Entry 3FPC (X-ray diffraction, 1.40 A resolution); this record covers chains A and C of the 4 polymer chains in the assembly.

== Chain A (and C) ==
Molecule: NADP-dependent alcohol dehydrogenase
Organism: Thermoanaerobacter brockii
Notes: EC 1.1.1.2; chain C of this document is another copy of the same molecule, construct and numbering; everything in this record applies to it too
Reference sequence: chimeric construct of P14941, P35630: residues 1-152 from P14941 (ADH_THEBR) positions 1-152 (same numbers); residues 153-294 from P35630 positions 153-294 (same numbers); residues 295-352 from P14941 (ADH_THEBR) positions 295-352 (same numbers)
Chain sequence (352 residues; numbered 1 to 352; the number before each row is that of its first residue):
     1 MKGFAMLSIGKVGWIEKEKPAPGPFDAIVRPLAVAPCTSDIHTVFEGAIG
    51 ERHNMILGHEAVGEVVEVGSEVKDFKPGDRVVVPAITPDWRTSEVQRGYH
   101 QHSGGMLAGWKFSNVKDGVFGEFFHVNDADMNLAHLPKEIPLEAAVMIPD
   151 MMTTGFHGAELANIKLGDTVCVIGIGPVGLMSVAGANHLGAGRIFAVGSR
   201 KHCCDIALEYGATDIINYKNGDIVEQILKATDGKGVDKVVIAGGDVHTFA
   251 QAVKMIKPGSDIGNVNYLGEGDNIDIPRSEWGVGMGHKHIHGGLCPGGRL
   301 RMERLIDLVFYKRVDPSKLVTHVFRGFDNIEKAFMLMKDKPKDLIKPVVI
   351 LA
UniProt features mapped onto this chain:
  - binding site (Zn(2+)): C37, H59, D150
  - binding site (NADP(+)): K340

== How chain A and chain C interact ==
Residue-residue contacts (117):
  A48(A) - R278(C)  hydrogen bond (backbone-side chain)
  A48(A) - V283(C)
  R97(A) - K257(C)
  R97(A) - P258(C)  hydrogen bond (side chain-backbone)
  R97(A) - G259(C)  hydrogen bond (side chain-backbone)
  Y99(A) - G259(C)
  Y99(A) - H287(C)
  Y99(A) - H289(C)  hydrogen bond
  Q101(A) - H287(C)
  H102(A) - P258(C)
  H102(A) - M285(C)
  H102(A) - G286(C)
  H102(A) - H287(C)  hydrogen bond
  M106(A) - P258(C)  hydrophobic
  M106(A) - S279(C)
  M106(A) - E280(C)
  M106(A) - G282(C)
  M106(A) - G286(C)
  M106(A) - K288(C)
  L107(A) - G282(C)
  L107(A) - V283(C)  hydrophobic
  L107(A) - M285(C)
  H157(A) - H287(C)  hydrogen bond
  F249(A) - W281(C)  hydrophobic
  K257(A) - R97(C)
  P258(A) - R97(C)  hydrogen bond (backbone-side chain)
  P258(A) - H102(C)
  P258(A) - M106(C)  hydrophobic
  G259(A) - R97(C)  hydrogen bond (backbone-side chain)
  G259(A) - Y99(C)
  N264(A) - G284(C)  hydrogen bond (side chain-backbone)
  N266(A) - V283(C)
  N266(A) - G284(C)
  Y267(A) - V283(C)
  Y267(A) - M285(C)  hydrophobic
  L268(A) - R278(C)  hydrogen bond (backbone-side chain)
  L268(A) - V283(C)  hydrogen bond (backbone-backbone)
  L268(A) - G284(C)
  G269(A) - R278(C)
  E270(A) - R278(C)
  G271(A) - R278(C)  hydrogen bond (backbone-side chain)
  D272(A) - P277(C)
  D272(A) - R278(C)  hydrogen bond (backbone-backbone)
  N273(A) - D275(C)
  N273(A) - I276(C)
  N273(A) - P277(C)
  I274(A) - I274(C)
  I274(A) - D275(C)
  I274(A) - I276(C)  hydrogen bond (backbone-backbone)
  I274(A) - W281(C)  hydrophobic
  D275(A) - N273(C)
  D275(A) - I274(C)
  D275(A) - D275(C)
  I276(A) - N273(C)
  I276(A) - I274(C)  hydrogen bond (backbone-backbone)
  P277(A) - D272(C)
  P277(A) - N273(C)
  R278(A) - A48(C)  hydrogen bond (side chain-backbone)
  R278(A) - L268(C)  hydrogen bond (side chain-backbone)
  R278(A) - G269(C)
  R278(A) - E270(C)
  R278(A) - G271(C)  hydrogen bond (side chain-backbone)
  R278(A) - D272(C)  hydrogen bond (backbone-backbone)
  S279(A) - M106(C)
  E280(A) - M106(C)
  W281(A) - F249(C)  hydrophobic
  W281(A) - I274(C)  hydrophobic
  W281(A) - I290(C)  hydrophobic
  W281(A) - H291(C)
  W281(A) - G292(C)
  G282(A) - M106(C)
  G282(A) - L107(C)
  V283(A) - A48(C)
  V283(A) - I49(C)  hydrophobic
  V283(A) - L107(C)  hydrophobic
  V283(A) - N266(C)
  V283(A) - Y267(C)
  V283(A) - L268(C)  hydrogen bond (backbone-backbone)
  G284(A) - N264(C)  hydrogen bond (backbone-side chain)
  G284(A) - L268(C)
  G284(A) - G292(C)
  G284(A) - G293(C)  hydrogen bond (backbone-backbone)
  M285(A) - H102(C)
  M285(A) - L107(C)
  M285(A) - Y267(C)  hydrophobic
  M285(A) - G292(C)
  M285(A) - G293(C)
  M285(A) - L294(C)  hydrogen bond (backbone-backbone)
  G286(A) - H102(C)
  G286(A) - M106(C)
  G286(A) - G292(C)  hydrogen bond (backbone-backbone)
  H287(A) - Y99(C)
  H287(A) - Q101(C)
  H287(A) - H102(C)  hydrogen bond
  H287(A) - H157(C)  hydrogen bond
  H287(A) - G292(C)  hydrogen bond (backbone-backbone)
  H287(A) - G293(C)
  H287(A) - L294(C)
  K288(A) - M106(C)
  H289(A) - Y99(C)  hydrogen bond
  H289(A) - I290(C)
  H289(A) - H291(C)  hydrogen bond
  I290(A) - W281(C)  hydrophobic
  I290(A) - H289(C)
  I290(A) - I290(C)  hydrogen bond (backbone-backbone)
  H291(A) - W281(C)
  H291(A) - H289(C)  hydrogen bond
  G292(A) - W281(C)
  G292(A) - G284(C)
  G292(A) - M285(C)
  G292(A) - G286(C)  hydrogen bond (backbone-backbone)
  G292(A) - H287(C)  hydrogen bond (backbone-backbone)
  G293(A) - G284(C)  hydrogen bond (backbone-backbone)
  G293(A) - M285(C)
  G293(A) - H287(C)
  L294(A) - M285(C)  hydrogen bond (backbone-backbone)
  L294(A) - H287(C)
Other interface residues (no listed pair), chain A (49 interface residues in all): I49, W110, L161, D237, V246, S260, V265
Other interface residues (no listed pair), chain C (49 interface residues in all): W110, L161, D237, V246, S260, V265

== Summary ==
Chain A and chain C each contribute 49 residues to their interface, with 35 hydrogen bonds. Polar pairs
include A48(A)-R278(C), R97(A)-P258(C) and R97(A)-G259(C). UniProt lists 3 Zn2+-binding residues and
NADP+-binding residue K340(A) on chain A.
Both chains are NADP-dependent alcohol dehydrogenase (Thermoanaerobacter brockii). Entry 3FPC (Chimera of
alcohol dehydrogenase by exchange of the cofactor binding domain res 153-294 of T. brockii ...) was determined
by X-ray diffraction together with 3FTN, 3FPL and 3FSR from the same study.
